Entry 9PBV (electron microscopy, 3.91 A resolution); this record covers chains G and J of the 12 polymer chains in the assembly.

== Chain G ==
Molecule: Syntaxin-1A
From: Rattus norvegicus
UniProt: P32851 (STX1A_RAT); numbering as in UniProt (aligned over 1-267)
Chain sequence (267 residues; row label = number of the first residue in the row):
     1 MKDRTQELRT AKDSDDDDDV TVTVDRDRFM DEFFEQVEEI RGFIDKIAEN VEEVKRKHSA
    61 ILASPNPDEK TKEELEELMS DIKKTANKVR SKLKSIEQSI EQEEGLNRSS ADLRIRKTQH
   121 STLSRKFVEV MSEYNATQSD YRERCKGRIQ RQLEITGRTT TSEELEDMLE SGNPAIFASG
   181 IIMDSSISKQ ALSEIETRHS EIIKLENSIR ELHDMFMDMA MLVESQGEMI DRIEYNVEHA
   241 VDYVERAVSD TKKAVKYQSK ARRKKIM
Disordered / not traced: 1-187, 260-267
Curated features (UniProtKB/Swiss-Prot):
  - site: Lys253, Ala254 (Microbial infection: Cleavage)
  - modified residue (Phosphoserine): Ser14, Ser64, Ser95, Ser188
  - cross-link (Glycyl lysine isopeptide (Lys-Gly)): Lys252 (interchain with G-Cter in SUMO), Lys253 (interchain with G-Cter in SUMO), Lys256 (interchain with G-Cter in SUMO)

== Chain J ==
Molecule: Alpha-soluble NSF attachment protein
From: Rattus norvegicus
UniProt: P54921 (SNAA_RAT); residue numbers follow UniProt; this construct covers 1-295
Chain sequence (296 residues; row label = number of the first residue in the row; numbering starts at 0):
     0 GMDTSGKQAE AMALLAEAER KVKNSQSFFS GLFGGSSKIE EACEIYARAA NMFKMAKNWS
    60 AAGNAFCQAA QLHLQLQSKH DAATCFVDAG NAFKKADPQE AINCLMRAIE IYTDMGRFTI
   120 AAKHHISIAE IYETELVDVE KAIAHYEQSA DYYKGEESNS SANKCLLKVA GYAAQLEQYQ
   180 KAIDIYEQVG TSAMDSPLLK YSAKDYFFKA ALCHFCIDML NAKLAVQKYE ELFPAFSDSR
   240 ECKLMKKLLE AHEEQNVDSY TESVKEYDSI SRLDQWLTTM LLRIKKTIQG DEEDLR
Disordered / not traced: 25-37, 289-295
Construct notes: expression tag (0)

== Chain G / chain J interface ==
Residue-residue contacts (9):
  Asn207(G) - Ile269(J)
  Arg210(G) - Ser270(J)  hydrogen bond
  Arg210(G) - Arg271(J)
  Met217(G) - Tyr200(J)  hydrophobic
  Met217(G) - Ser201(J)
  Ala220(G) - Leu197(J)  hydrophobic
  Met221(G) - Lys163(J)
  Glu228(G) - Ser159(J)  hydrogen bond
  Arg232(G) - Ser157(J)
Interface residues without a listed pair, chain G (9 interface residues in all): Glu206, Glu224

== In short ==
The chain G/chain J interface involves 9 residues from each chain; the contacts include 2 hydrogen bonds.
Polar contacts include Arg210(G)-Ser270(J) and Glu228(G)-Ser159(J).
Chain G is Syntaxin-1A and chain J is Alpha-soluble NSF attachment protein, both from Rattus norvegicus; the
structure, 21bin20S complex (NSF-alphaSNAP-2:1 syntaxin-1a:SNAP-25), non-hydrolyzing, class 11, was determined
by electron microscopy together with 9OJR, 9OJU, 9OJZ, 9OK3, 9OK5, 9OKC and 17 further entries from the same
study.
